Entry 7MWS (X-ray diffraction, 1.80 A resolution); this record covers chain A.

Chain A:
Protein: CD81 protein
From: Saguinus oedipus
Notes: fragment: second extracellular domain
Reference sequence: Q9N0J9 (CD81_SAGOE); numbering as in UniProt (aligned over 112-202)
Chain sequence (97 residues; row label = number of the first residue in the row):
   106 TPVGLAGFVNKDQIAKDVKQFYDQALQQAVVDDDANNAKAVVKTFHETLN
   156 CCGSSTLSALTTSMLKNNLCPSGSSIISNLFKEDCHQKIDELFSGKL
Not modelled in the structure: 202
Disulfides: C156-C190, C157-C175
Construct notes: cloning artifact (106-111)
Curated features (UniProtKB/Swiss-Prot):
  - site (Important for interaction with integrin): K116, K144, K148

In short:
Chain A is CD81 protein (Saguinus oedipus); the structure, Crystal structure of tamarin CD81 large
extracellular loop, was determined by X-ray diffraction together with 7MWW from the same study.
